6CG0 - chains A and L of the 11 polymer chains in the assembly; structure by electron microscopy, 3.17 A resolution.

Chain A:
Molecule: V(D)J recombination-activating protein 1
Source organism: Mus musculus
Notes: EC 3.1.-.-, 2.3.2.27
UniProtKB: P15919 (RAG1_MOUSE); numbering as in UniProt (aligned over 265-1039)
Amino-acid sequence (775 residues; numbered 265 to 1039; the number before each row is that of its first residue):
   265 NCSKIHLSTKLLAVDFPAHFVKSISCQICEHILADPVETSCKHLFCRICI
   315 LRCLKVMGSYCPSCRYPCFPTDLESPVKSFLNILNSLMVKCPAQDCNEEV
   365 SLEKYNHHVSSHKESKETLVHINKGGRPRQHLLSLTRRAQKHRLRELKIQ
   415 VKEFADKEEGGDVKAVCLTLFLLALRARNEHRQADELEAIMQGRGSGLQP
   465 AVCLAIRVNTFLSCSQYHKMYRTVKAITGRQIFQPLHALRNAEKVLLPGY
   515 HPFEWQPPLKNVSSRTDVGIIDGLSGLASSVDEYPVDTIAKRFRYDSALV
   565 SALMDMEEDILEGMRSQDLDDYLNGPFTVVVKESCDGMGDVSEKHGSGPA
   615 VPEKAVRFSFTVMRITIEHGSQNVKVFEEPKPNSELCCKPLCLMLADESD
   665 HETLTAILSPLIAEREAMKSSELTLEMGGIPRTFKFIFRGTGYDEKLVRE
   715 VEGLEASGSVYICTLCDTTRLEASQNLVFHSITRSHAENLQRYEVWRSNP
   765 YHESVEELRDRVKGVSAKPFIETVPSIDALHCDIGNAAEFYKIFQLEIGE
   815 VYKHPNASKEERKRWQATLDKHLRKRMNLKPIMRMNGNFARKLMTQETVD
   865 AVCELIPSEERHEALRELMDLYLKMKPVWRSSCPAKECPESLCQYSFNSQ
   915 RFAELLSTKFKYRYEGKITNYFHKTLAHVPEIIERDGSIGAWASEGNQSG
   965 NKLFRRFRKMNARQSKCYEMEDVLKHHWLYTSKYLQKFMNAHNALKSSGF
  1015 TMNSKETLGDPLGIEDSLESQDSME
Not modelled in the structure: 265-394, 1009-1039
Differences from the reference sequence: conflict Gln962 (Glu in P15919)
Metal / ion sites: Ca2+: Asp600, Gly601 (shared with 1 residue of chain F); Zn2+: Cys727, Cys730, His937, His942
UniProt features mapped onto this chain:
  - zinc finger: Cys290 to Arg329 (RING-type), Leu351 to Lys380 (RAG1-type)
  - DNA-binding region: Gly389 to Gln456 (NBD)
  - binding site (Zn(2+)): Cys266, His270, Cys290, Cys293, His295, Cys305, His307, Cys310, Cys313, Cys325, Cys328, Cys355, Cys360, His372, His376
  - binding site (a divalent metal cation): Asp600, Asp708
  - site: Trp893 (Essential for DNA hairpin formation, participates in base-stacking interactions near the cleavage site)
  - mutagenesis: His307 (H307A: Displays lower E3 ligase activity and affects the joining step of V(D)J recombination), Cys325 (C325G: Loss of E3 ligase activity and affects the joining step of V(D)J recombination), Arg391 (R391A: Defects in converting nicked products to hairpins; R391L: Impairs DNA-binding and hairpin formation while maintaining some nicking activity), Arg393 (R393A: Impairs DNA-binding and hairpin formation while maintaining some nicking activity), Arg401 (R401A: Allows robust hairpin activity), Arg402 (R402A: Defects in converting nicked products to hairpins), Lys405 (K405A: Reduced hairpin activity), His406 (H406A: Allows robust hairpin activity), Arg407 (R407A: Impairs DNA-binding and reduces hairpin formation without affecting nicking activity), Asn443 (N443A: Impairs DNA-binding; when associated with A-445), His445 (H445A: Impairs DNA-binding; when associated with A-443), Asp546 (D546A: Loss of DNA-binding), 21 further mutagenesis entries in UniProt
From the paper describing this entry:
  - catalytic residues: Asp600, Asp708 (citing earlier work)

Chain L:
Molecule: 30-nt DNA strand
Sequence (30 nucleotides; each row starts with the number of its first residue):
    17 CACAGTGATACAGCCCTTAACAAAAACCCG

How chain A and chain L interact:
Contacting residue pairs (21; chain A residue first):
  Arg440(A) - DC32(L)  phosphate contact
  Ala441(A) - DC32(L)  phosphate contact
  Ala441(A) - DT33(L)  phosphate contact
  His445(A) - DC31(L)  phosphate contact
  His445(A) - DC32(L)  sugar contact
  Lys645(A) - DC19(L)  phosphate contact
  Lys645(A) - DA20(L)  salt bridge to the phosphate
  Asn647(A) - DA18(L)  sugar contact
  Ser648(A) - DC19(L)  sugar contact
  Ser648(A) - DA20(L)  hydrogen bond to the phosphate
  Glu649(A) - DA20(L)  sugar contact
  Leu650(A) - DA20(L)  sugar contact
  Asn852(A) - DA18(L)  hydrogen bond to the base
  Arg855(A) - DA18(L)  salt bridge to the phosphate
  Pro891(A) - DC17(L)  base contact
  Arg894(A) - DC17(L)  sugar contact
  Arg894(A) - DA18(L)  salt bridge to the phosphate
  Ser896(A) - DC17(L)  phosphate contact
  Glu901(A) - DC17(L)  phosphate contact
  Glu959(A) - DA18(L)  sugar contact
  Ser963(A) - DA18(L)  base contact
Also at the interface, not in a pair above, chain A (19 interface residues in all): Leu437, Asn473, Ser895
Also at the interface, not in a pair above, chain L (8 interface residues in all): DG21

Summary:
19 residues of chain A face 8 of chain L across their interface; the contacts include 2 hydrogen bonds and 3
salt bridges. Among the polar pairs are Asn852(A)-DA18(L), Ser648(A)-DA20(L) and Lys645(A)-DA20(L). From the
paper: catalytic residues Asp600(A) and Asp708(A).
Here chain A is V(D)J recombination-activating protein 1 (Mus musculus) and chain L is a 30-nt DNA strand.
Entry 6CG0 (Cryo-EM structure of mouse RAG1/2 HFC complex (3.17 A)) was determined by electron microscopy
(same publication as 5ZDZ, 5ZE0, 5ZE1, 5ZE2, 6CIJ, 6CIK, 6CIL and 6CIM).
